8H3N - chains A and D of the 7 polymer chains in the assembly; structure by electron microscopy, 2.73 A resolution.

== Chain A ==
Name: Spike glycoprotein
Organism: Severe acute respiratory syndrome coronavirus 2
Notes: engineered mutation(s): D614G, R682del, R683del, R685del, F817P, A892P, A899P, A942P, K986P, V987P A67V, H69del, V70del, T95I, G142D, V143del, Y144del, Y145del, N211del, L212I, ins214EPE, G339D, S371L, S373P, S375F, K417N, N440K, G446S, S477N, T478K, E484A, Q493R, G496S, Q498R, N501Y, Y505H, T547K, H655Y, N679K, P681H, N764K, D796Y, N856K, Q954H, N969K, L981
UniProtKB: P0DTC2 (SPIKE_SARS2); aligned to UniProt positions 1-1212 over residues 1-1212
Chain sequence (1249 residues; numbered 1 to 1255 plus 6 insertion-coded residues; 12 numbers in that range are skipped by the numbering (no residue carries them; nothing is unmodelled there); the number before each row is that of its first residue; a row labelled like 210A-210F holds insertion residues (210A, then the next letters in order)):
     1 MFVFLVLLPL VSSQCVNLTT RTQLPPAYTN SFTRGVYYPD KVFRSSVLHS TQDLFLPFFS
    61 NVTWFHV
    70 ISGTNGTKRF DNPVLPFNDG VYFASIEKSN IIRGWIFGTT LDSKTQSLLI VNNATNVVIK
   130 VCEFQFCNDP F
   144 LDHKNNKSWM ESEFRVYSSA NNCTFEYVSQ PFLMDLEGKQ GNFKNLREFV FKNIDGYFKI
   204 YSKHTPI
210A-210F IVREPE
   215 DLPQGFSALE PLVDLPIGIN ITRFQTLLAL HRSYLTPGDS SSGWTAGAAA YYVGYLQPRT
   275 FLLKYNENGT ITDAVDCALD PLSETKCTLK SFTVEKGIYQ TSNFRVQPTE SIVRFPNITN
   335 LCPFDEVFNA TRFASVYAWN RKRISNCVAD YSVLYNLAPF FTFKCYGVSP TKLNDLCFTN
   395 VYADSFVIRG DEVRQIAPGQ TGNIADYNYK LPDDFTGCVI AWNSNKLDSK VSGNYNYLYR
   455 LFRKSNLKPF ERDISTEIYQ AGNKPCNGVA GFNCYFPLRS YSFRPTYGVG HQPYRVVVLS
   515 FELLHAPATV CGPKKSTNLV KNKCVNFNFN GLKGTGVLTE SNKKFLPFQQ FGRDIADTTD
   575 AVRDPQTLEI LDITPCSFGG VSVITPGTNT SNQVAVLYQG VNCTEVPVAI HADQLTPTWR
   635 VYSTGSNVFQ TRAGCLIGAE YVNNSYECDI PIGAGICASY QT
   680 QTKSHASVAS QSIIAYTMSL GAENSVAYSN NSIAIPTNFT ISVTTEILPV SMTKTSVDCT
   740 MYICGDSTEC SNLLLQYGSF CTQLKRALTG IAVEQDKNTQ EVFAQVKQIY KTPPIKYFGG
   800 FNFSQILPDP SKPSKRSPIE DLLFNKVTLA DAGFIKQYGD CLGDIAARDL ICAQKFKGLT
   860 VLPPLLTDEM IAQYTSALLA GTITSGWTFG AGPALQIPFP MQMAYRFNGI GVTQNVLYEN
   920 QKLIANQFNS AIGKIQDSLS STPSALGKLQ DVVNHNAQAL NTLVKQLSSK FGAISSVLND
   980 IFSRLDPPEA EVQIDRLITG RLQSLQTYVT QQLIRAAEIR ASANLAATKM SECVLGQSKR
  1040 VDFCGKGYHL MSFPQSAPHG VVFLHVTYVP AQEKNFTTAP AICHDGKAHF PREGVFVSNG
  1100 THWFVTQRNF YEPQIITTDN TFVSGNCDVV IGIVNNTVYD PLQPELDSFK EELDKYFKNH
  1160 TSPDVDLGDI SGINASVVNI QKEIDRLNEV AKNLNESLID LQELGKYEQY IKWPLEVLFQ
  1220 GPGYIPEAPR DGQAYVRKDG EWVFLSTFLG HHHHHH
Unresolved in the structure: 1-26, 70-80, 144-153, 174-185, 210A-210F, 243-263, 680-689, 829-847, 1139-1255
Cystine bridges: Cys131-Cys166, Cys291-Cys301, Cys336-Cys361, Cys379-Cys432, Cys391-Cys525, Cys480-Cys488, Cys538-Cys590, Cys617-Cys649, Cys662-Cys671, Cys738-Cys760, Cys743-Cys749, Cys1032-Cys1043, Cys1082-Cys1126
Glycans and other covalent adducts: N-acetylglucosamine (NAG) linked to Asn234, Asn282, Asn343, Asn616, Asn709, Asn717, Asn801, Asn1074, Asn1098, Asn1134
Differences from the reference sequence: variant Val67 (Ala in P0DTC2), Ile95 (Thr in P0DTC2), Asp145 (Tyr in P0DTC2), Arg210C (Asn211 in P0DTC2), Glu210D (Leu212 in P0DTC2), Pro210E (Val213 in P0DTC2), Glu210F (Arg214 in P0DTC2), Asp339 (Gly in P0DTC2), Leu371 (Ser in P0DTC2), Pro373 (Ser in P0DTC2), Phe375 (Ser in P0DTC2), Asn417 (Lys in P0DTC2), Lys440 (Asn in P0DTC2), Ser446 (Gly in P0DTC2), Asn477 (Ser in P0DTC2), Lys478 (Thr in P0DTC2), Ala484 (Glu in P0DTC2), Arg493 (Gln in P0DTC2), Ser496 (Gly in P0DTC2), Arg498 (Gln in P0DTC2), Tyr501 (Asn in P0DTC2), His505 (Tyr in P0DTC2), Lys547 (Thr in P0DTC2), Gly614 (Asp in P0DTC2), Tyr655 (His in P0DTC2), Lys682 (Asn679 in P0DTC2), His684 (Ala in P0DTC2), Ala685 (Arg in P0DTC2), Lys764 (Asn in P0DTC2), Tyr796 (Asp in P0DTC2), Pro817 (Phe in P0DTC2), Lys856 (Asn in P0DTC2), Pro892 (Ala in P0DTC2), Pro899 (Ala in P0DTC2), Pro942 (Ala in P0DTC2), His954 (Gln in P0DTC2), Lys969 (Asn in P0DTC2), Phe981 (Leu in P0DTC2), Pro986 (Lys in P0DTC2), Pro987 (Val in P0DTC2); insertion (210A-210B); expression tag (1213-1255)
UniProt features mapped onto this chain:
  - region: Asn280 to Cys301 (Putative superantigen), Arg403 to Asp405 (Integrin-binding motif), Asn448 to Phe456 (Immunodominant HLA epitope recognized by the CD8+), Ser816 to Tyr837 (Fusion peptide 1), Lys835 to Phe855 (Fusion peptide 2), Asp1163 to Glu1202 (Heptad repeat 2)
  - site: Arg815, Ser816 (Cleavage)
  - glycosylation: Asn17 (N-linked (GlcNAc...) (complex) asparagine), Asn61 (N-linked (GlcNAc...) (hybrid) asparagine), Asn74 (N-linked (GlcNAc...) (complex) asparagine), Asn122 (N-linked (GlcNAc...) (hybrid) asparagine), Asn149 (N-linked (GlcNAc...) (complex) asparagine), Asn165 (N-linked (GlcNAc...) (complex) asparagine), Asn234 (N-linked (GlcNAc...) (high mannose) asparagine), Asn282 (N-linked (GlcNAc...) (complex) asparagine), Thr323 (O-linked (GalNAc) threonine), Ser325 (O-linked (HexNAc...) serine), Asn331 (N-linked (GlcNAc...) (complex) asparagine), Asn343 (N-linked (GlcNAc...) (complex) asparagine), Asn603 (N-linked (GlcNAc...) (hybrid) asparagine), Asn616 (N-linked (GlcNAc...) (complex) asparagine), Asn657 (N-linked (GlcNAc...) (complex) asparagine), Thr676 (O-linked (GlcNAc...) threonine), Asn709 (N-linked (GlcNAc...) (high mannose) asparagine), Asn717 (N-linked (GlcNAc...) (hybrid) asparagine), Asn801 (N-linked (GlcNAc...) (hybrid) asparagine), Asn1074 (N-linked (GlcNAc...) (hybrid) asparagine) and 5 more in UniProt
Reported in the primary citation:
  - mutagenesis - T345A: unchanged binding to MO1
  - mutagenesis - K440A, D442A, K444A, V445A, N450A, Y451A: unchanged binding to MO1 heavy-chain (chain D)

== Chain D ==
Name: MO1 heavy-chain
Organism: Homo sapiens
Notes: engineered mutation(s): ins52A, ins100PGYFLNSF
Chain sequence (449 residues; each row starts with the number of its first residue; note: 6 numbers in that range are skipped by the numbering (no residue carries them; nothing is unmodelled there); a row labelled like 81A-81I holds insertion residues (81A, then the next letters in order)):
     1 EVQLVESGGG MVQPGRSLRL SCAASGFTFD DYAMHWVRQI PGKGLEWVSG IS
   52A W
    53 NSGDIGYADS VKGRFTISRD NAKNSLHLQ
81A-81I MNSLRAEDT
    88 ALYYCAKDKT YDS
100A-100H PGYFLNSF
   101 DYWGQGTLVT VSSASTKGPS VFPLAPSSKS TSGGTAALGC LVKDYFPEPV TVSWNSGALT
   161 SGVHTFPAVL QSSGLYSLSS VVTVPSSSLG TQTYICNVNH KPSNTKVDKK VEPKSCDKTH
   221 KCLDIQMTQS PSSLSASVGD RVTITCRASQ GISSYLVWYQ QKPGKAPKFL IYAASTLQSG
   281 VPSRFSGSGS GTDFTLTISS LQPEDFATYY CQQLYSYPIT FGQGTRLEIK RTVAAPSVFI
   341 FPPSDEQLKS GTASVVCLLN NFYPREAKVQ WKVDNALQSG NSQESVTEQD SKDSTYSLSS
   401 TLTLSKADYE KHKVYACEVT HQGLSSPVTK SFNRGEC
Unresolved in the structure: 9-18, 39-44, 81A-81I, 108-437
Cystine bridges: Cys22-Cys92

== Chain A / chain D interface ==
Pairs across the interface (30; chain A residue first):
  Thr345(A) with Asp31(D); Tyr32(D), hydrogen bond; Tyr98(D)
  Arg346(A) with Trp52A(D); Tyr98(D)
  Asn439(A) with Phe100D(D)
  Lys440(A) with Phe100D(D)
  Leu441(A) with Tyr98(D); Tyr100C(D); Leu100E(D), hydrophobic
  Asp442(A) with Tyr98(D), hydrogen bond; Tyr100C(D)
  Ser443(A) with Gly100B(D); Tyr100C(D); Phe100D(D)
  Lys444(A) with Asp56(D), salt bridge; Asp99(D), salt bridge; Ser100(D); Gly100B(D); Tyr100C(D)
  Val445(A) with Gly100B(D)
  Asn448(A) with Tyr98(D), hydrogen bond; Asp99(D); Tyr100C(D), hydrogen bond
  Asn450(A) with Trp52A(D), hydrogen bond; Asn53(D); Tyr98(D); Asp99(D), hydrogen bond
  Tyr451(A) with Tyr98(D)
  Pro499(A) with Phe100D(D), hydrophobic
Interface residues without a listed pair, chain D (14 interface residues in all): Asp30, Thr97
From the paper, about this interface:
  - pairs named by the authors: Thr345(A)-Asp31(D), Thr345(A)-Tyr98(D), Arg346(A)-Trp52A(D) (cation-pi contact), Arg346(A)-Tyr98(D), Arg346(A)-Asp30(D), Arg346(A)-Asp31(D), Asn439(A)-Phe100D(D), Leu441(A)-Leu100E(D), Asp442(A)-Tyr98(D), Ser443(A)-Phe100D(D), Lys444(A)-Asp56(D) (salt bridge), Asn448(A)-Tyr98(D) (hydrogen bond), Asn450(A)-Asn53(D), Asn450(A)-Asp99(D) (hydrogen bond), Asn450(A)-Trp52A(D) (hydrogen bond), Tyr451(A)-Tyr98(D), Pro499(A)-Phe100D(D), Phe100D(D)-Lys440(A)
  - interface residues, chain A: Thr345(A)
  - hot spots on chain A (mutagenesis) - R346A, N448A: decreased binding to MO1

== Summary ==
13 residues of chain A face 14 of chain D across their interface, with 6 hydrogen bonds and 2 salt bridges.
Polar contacts include Lys444(A)-Asp56(D), Lys444(A)-Asp99(D) and Thr345(A)-Tyr32(D). The paper describes
contacts between Thr345(A) and Asp31(D), Thr345(A) and Tyr98(D) and Arg346(A) and Tyr98(D) among others; a
cation-pi contact between Arg346(A) and Trp52A(D); a salt bridge between Lys444(A) and Asp56(D). The paper
reports that R346A and N448A of chain A reduce binding to MO1; the interface residue Thr345(A); 9
substitutions were tested in all.
Chain A is Spike glycoprotein (Severe acute respiratory syndrome coronavirus 2) and chain D is MO1 heavy-chain
(Homo sapiens); the structure, Conformation 2 of SARS-CoV-2 Omicron BA.1 Variant Spike protein complexed with
MO1 Fab, was determined by electron microscopy together with 8H3M from the same study.
